PDB entry 8WD9 | electron microscopy, 3.35 A resolution | chains B and C of the 4 polymer chains in the assembly

# Chain B
Molecule: Probable dipeptide-transport integral membrane protein ABC transporter DppB
From: Mycobacterium tuberculosis (strain ATCC 25618 / H37Rv)
UniProt: I6YGV9 (I6YGV9_MYCTU); residue numbers follow UniProt; this construct covers 1-308
Sequence (308 residues; numbered 1 to 308; the number before each row is that of its first residue):
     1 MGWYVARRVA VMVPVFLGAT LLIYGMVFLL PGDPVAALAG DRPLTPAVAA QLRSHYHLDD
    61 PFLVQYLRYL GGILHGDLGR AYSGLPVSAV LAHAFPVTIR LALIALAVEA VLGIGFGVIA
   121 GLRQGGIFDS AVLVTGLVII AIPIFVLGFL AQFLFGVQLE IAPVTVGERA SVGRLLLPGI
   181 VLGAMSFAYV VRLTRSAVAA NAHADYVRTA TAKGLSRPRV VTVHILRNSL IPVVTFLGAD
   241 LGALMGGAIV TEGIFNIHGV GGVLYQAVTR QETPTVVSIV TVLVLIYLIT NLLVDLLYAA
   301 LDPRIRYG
Small-molecule neighbours: 9XX ((2S)-1-(hexadecanoyloxy)propan-2-yl (10S)-10-methyloctadecanoate): Arg-100, Leu-103, Ile-104, Ala-107, Ser-171, Val-172

# Chain C
Molecule: Probable dipeptide-transport integral membrane protein ABC transporter DppC
From: Mycobacterium tuberculosis (strain ATCC 25618 / H37Rv)
UniProt: L0TEV4 (L0TEV4_MYCTU); residues 23-287 here correspond to UniProt positions 2-266 (UniProt number = residue number - 21)
Sequence (287 residues; numbered 1 to 287; the number before each row is that of its first residue):
     1 MAEHTGFWLD AWRGLRRRPK FVIAAALILL ILVVAAFPSL FTAADPTYAD PSQSMLAPSA
    61 AHWFGTDLQG HDIYSRTVYG ARASVTVGLG ATLAVFVVGG ALGALAGFYG SWIDAVVSRV
   121 TDVFLGLPLL LAAIVLMQVM HHRTVWTVIA ILALFGWPQV ARIARGAVLE VRASDYVLAA
   181 KALGLNRFQI LLRHALPNAV GPVIAVATVA LGIFIVTEAT LSYLGVGLPT SVVSWGGDIN
   241 VAQTRLRSGS PILFYPAGAL AITVLAFMMM GDALRDALDP ASRAWRA
Disordered / not traced: 1-3

# How chain B and chain C interact
Contacting residue pairs (41):
  Val-11(B) with Arg-119(C)
  Val-15(B) with Asp-122(C)
  Ala-19(B) with Leu-127(C), hydrophobic
  Leu-22(B) with Leu-127(C), hydrophobic
  Met-26(B) with Val-135(C), hydrophobic; Leu-136(C), hydrophobic; Phe-155(C), hydrophobic
  Leu-137(B) with Lys-20(C)
  Ala-141(B) with Val-264(C); Leu-265(C), hydrophobic
  Phe-145(B) with Thr-220(C); Ile-239(C), hydrophobic
  Val-146(B) with Ala-257(C), hydrophobic
  Phe-149(B) with Tyr-223(C); Ile-239(C), hydrophobic; Gln-243(C); Leu-246(C), hydrophobic; Leu-253(C), hydrophobic
  Leu-150(B) with Phe-254(C), hydrophobic
  Phe-153(B) with Leu-246(C), hydrophobic; Phe-254(C), hydrophobic
  Val-157(B) with Gly-249(C)
  Thr-165(B) with Arg-247(C), hydrogen bond
  Arg-192(B) with Asp-272(C), salt bridge; Arg-283(C)
  Leu-193(B) with Ala-284(C); Arg-286(C)
  Ser-196(B) with Arg-283(C), hydrogen bond (side chain-backbone)
  Ala-197(B) with Ala-284(C)
  Gly-246(B) with Leu-130(C); Leu-131(C)
  Ile-254(B) with Tyr-223(C)
  Asn-256(B) with Arg-247(C)
  Tyr-265(B) with Tyr-223(C); Leu-224(C), hydrophobic
  Thr-269(B) with Leu-224(C)
  Thr-273(B) with Gln-138(C), hydrogen bond
  Val-280(B) with Val-135(C), hydrophobic
  Tyr-287(B) with Leu-125(C); Gly-126(C); Pro-128(C), hydrophobic
Interface residues without a listed pair, chain B (48 interface residues in all): Pro-14, Gly-18, Ile-23, Val-27, Pro-31, Ala-37, Val-138, Ile-140, Ile-142, Pro-143, Gln-152, Tyr-189, Ala-200, Phe-236, Gly-242, Ile-249, Val-250, Val-268, Val-276, Leu-283, Val-284, Leu-288
Interface residues without a listed pair, chain C (45 interface residues in all): Val-123, Phe-124, Ile-134, Val-139, Ile-213, Val-216, Ala-219, Val-226, Ser-248, Leu-260, Ala-261, Met-268, Met-269, Trp-285, Ala-287

# In short
48 residues of chain B and 45 residues of chain C are in contact, with 3 hydrogen bonds and 1 salt bridge.
Polar pairs include Arg-192(B)/Asp-272(C), Thr-165(B)/Arg-247(C) and Ser-196(B)/Arg-283(C). Ligands of chain
B: compound 9XX.
Here chain B is Probable dipeptide-transport integral membrane protein ABC transporter DppB and chain C is
Probable dipeptide-transport integral membrane protein ABC transporter DppC, both from Mycobacterium
tuberculosis (strain ATCC 25618 / H37Rv). Entry 8WD9 (Cryo-EM structure of Mycobacterium tuberculosis DppABCD
in apo form) was determined by electron microscopy.
